Entry 1Z90 (X-ray diffraction, 1.86 A resolution); this record covers chain A.

Chain A:
Molecule: AT3g03250 protein
Organism: Arabidopsis thaliana
UniProt: Q9M9P3 (Q9M9P3_ARATH); residues 1-469 here = UniProt positions 1-469
Sequence (469 residues; row label = number of the first residue in the row):
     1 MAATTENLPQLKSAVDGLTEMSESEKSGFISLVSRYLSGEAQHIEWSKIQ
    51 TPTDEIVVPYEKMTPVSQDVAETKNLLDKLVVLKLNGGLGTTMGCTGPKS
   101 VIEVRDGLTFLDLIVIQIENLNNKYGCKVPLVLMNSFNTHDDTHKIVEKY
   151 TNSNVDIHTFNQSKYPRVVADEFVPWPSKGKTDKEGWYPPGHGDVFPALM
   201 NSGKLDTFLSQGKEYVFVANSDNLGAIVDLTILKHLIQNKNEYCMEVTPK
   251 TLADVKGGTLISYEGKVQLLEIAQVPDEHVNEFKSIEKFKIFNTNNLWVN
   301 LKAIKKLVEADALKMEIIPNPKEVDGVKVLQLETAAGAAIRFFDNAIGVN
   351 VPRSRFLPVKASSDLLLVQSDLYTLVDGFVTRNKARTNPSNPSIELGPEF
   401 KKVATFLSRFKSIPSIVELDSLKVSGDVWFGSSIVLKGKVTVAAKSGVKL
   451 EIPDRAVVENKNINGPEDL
Unresolved in the structure: 1-5, 40-43
Reported in the primary citation:
  - self-association interface (contacts with another copy of this molecule); pairs are residue here / residue on that copy: D171-K256 (hydrogen bond), D325-K401, A170, N320, E395
  - catalytic residues: K360 (proposed by the authors, not directly observed)

Summary:
From the paper: the catalytic residue K360; a self-association interface involving A170, D171 and N320 among
others.
Chain A is AT3g03250 protein (Arabidopsis thaliana); the structure, X-ray structure of gene product from
arabidopsis thaliana at3g03250, a putative UDP-glucose pyrophosphorylase, was determined by X-ray diffraction
together with 2ICY and 2ICX from the same study.
